Entry 7KTG (X-ray diffraction, 1.45 A resolution); this record covers chains A and D of the 4 polymer chains in the assembly.

== Chain A ==
Molecule: DNA-directed DNA/RNA polymerase mu
From: Homo sapiens
Notes: EC 2.7.7.7
UniProtKB: Q9NP87 (DPOLM_HUMAN); aligned to UniProt positions 132-494 over residues 132-494
Amino-acid sequence (356 residues; numbered 127 to 494; 12 numbers in that range are skipped by the numbering (no residue carries them; nothing is unmodelled there); the number before each row is that of its first residue):
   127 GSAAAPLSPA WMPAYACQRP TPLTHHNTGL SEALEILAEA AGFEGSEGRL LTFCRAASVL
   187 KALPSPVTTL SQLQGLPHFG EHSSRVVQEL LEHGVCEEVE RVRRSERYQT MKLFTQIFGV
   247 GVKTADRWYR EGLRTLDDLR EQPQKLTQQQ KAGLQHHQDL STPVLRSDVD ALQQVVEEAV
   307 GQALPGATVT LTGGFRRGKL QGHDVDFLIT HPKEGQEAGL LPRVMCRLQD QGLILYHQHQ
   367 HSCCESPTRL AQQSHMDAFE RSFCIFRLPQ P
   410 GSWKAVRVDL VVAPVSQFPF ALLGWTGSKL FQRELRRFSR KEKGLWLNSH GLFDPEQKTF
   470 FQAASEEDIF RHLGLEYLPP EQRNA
Unresolved in the structure: 127-136, 365-384
Construct notes: expression tag (127-131); linker (410)
Covalently attached groups: 2,3-dihydroxy-1,4-dithiobutane (DTT) linked to Cys-180
Ion coordination: Na+: Thr-241, Ile-243, Val-246 (shared with 1 residue of chain P); Mg2+ site 1: Asp-330, Asp-332 (together with glycolic acid) (shared with 1 residue of chain P); Mg2+ site 2: Asp-330, Asp-332, Asp-418 (shared with 1 residue of chain P)
Small-molecule neighbours: glycolic acid (GOA): Gly-319, Gly-320, Arg-323, Asp-330, Asp-332
UniProt features mapped onto this chain:
  - region: Arg-323 to Asp-332 (Involved in ssDNA binding)
  - binding site (Mg(2+)): Asp-330, Asp-332, Asp-418
  - site: Gly-433 (Responsible for the low discrimination between dNTP and rNTP)
Reported in the primary citation:
  - mutagenesis - R445A: increased catalytic activity on dGTP misinsertion
  - mutagenesis - K438D: decreased catalytic activity on Mg2+-dependent dGTP:At
  - mutagenesis - K438D (23-fold): decreased catalytic activity on :Ct insertion
  - mutagenesis - K438D: unchanged catalytic activity on in the presence of Mn2+
  - mutagenesis - Q441A: unchanged catalytic activity on 8-oxodGTP

== Chain D ==
Molecule: 4-nt DNA strand
Sequence (4 nucleotides; numbered 1 to 4; the number before each row is that of its first residue):
     1 GCCG

== Chain A / chain D interface ==
Contacting residue pairs (14; chain A residue first):
  Ala-140(A) with DG4(D), phosphate contact
  Gly-174(A) with DG1(D), hydrogen bond to the base
  Arg-175(A) with DG1(D), salt bridge to the phosphate
  Thr-178(A) with DG1(D), hydrogen bond to the base; DC2(D), sugar contact
  Phe-179(A) with DG1(D), sugar contact
  Pro-203(A) with DC3(D), phosphate contact
  His-204(A) with DC2(D), sugar contact; DC3(D), hydrogen bond to the phosphate
  Gly-206(A) with DC2(D), hydrogen bond to the phosphate
  Glu-207(A) with DC2(D), hydrogen bond to the phosphate
  His-208(A) with DG1(D), salt bridge to the phosphate; DC2(D), hydrogen bond to the phosphate
  Ser-209(A) with DC2(D), hydrogen bond to the phosphate
Other interface residues (no listed pair), chain A (14 interface residues in all): Arg-181, Leu-202, Phe-205

== Overview ==
14 residues of chain A face 4 of chain D across their interface, with 7 hydrogen bonds and 2 salt bridges.
Polar pairs include Gly-174(A)/DG1(D), Thr-178(A)/DG1(D) and His-204(A)/DC3(D). Bound to chain A: glycolic
acid. From the paper: R445A of chain A increases catalytic activity on dGTP misinsertion; K438D of chain A
reduces catalytic activity on Mg2+-dependent dGTP:At.
Here chain A is DNA-directed DNA/RNA polymerase mu (Homo sapiens) and chain D is a 4-nt DNA strand. Entry 7KTG
(DNA Polymerase Mu, 8-oxodGTP:Ct Product State Ternary Complex, 50 mM Mg2+ (960min)) was determined by X-ray
diffraction, deposited together with 7KSS, 7KST, 7KSU, 7KSV, 7KSW, 7KSX and 25 further entries.
